7SC9 - chains CQ and DI of the 90 polymer chains in the assembly; structure by electron microscopy, 2.60 A resolution.

Chain CQ (and DI):
Molecule: Orange carotenoid-binding protein
Organism: Synechocystis sp. PCC 6803 substr. Kazusa
Notes: chain DI of this document is another copy of the same molecule, construct and numbering; everything in this record applies to it too
UniProtKB: P74102 (OCP_SYNY3); numbering as in UniProt (aligned over 1-317)
Chain sequence (317 residues; row label = number of the first residue in the row):
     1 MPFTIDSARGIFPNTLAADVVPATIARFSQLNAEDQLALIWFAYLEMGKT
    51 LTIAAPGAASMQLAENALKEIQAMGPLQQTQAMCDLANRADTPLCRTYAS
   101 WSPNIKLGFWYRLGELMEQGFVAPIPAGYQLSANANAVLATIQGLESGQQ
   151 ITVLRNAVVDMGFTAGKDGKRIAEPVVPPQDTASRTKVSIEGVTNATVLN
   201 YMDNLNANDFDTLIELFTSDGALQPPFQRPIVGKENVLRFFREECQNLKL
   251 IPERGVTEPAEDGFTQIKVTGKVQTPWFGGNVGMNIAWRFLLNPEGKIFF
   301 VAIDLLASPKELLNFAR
Not modelled in the structure: 1-9, 179-182, 314-317 (chain DI: 1-16, 180-184)
Residues lining bound ligands: beta,beta-carotene-4,4'-dione (45D): Glu34, Leu37, Ala38, Ile40, Trp41, Ala43, Tyr44, Met47, Thr52, Ile53, Ala54, Ala55, Pro56, Ala58, Ala59, Thr80, Met83, Cys84, Asn104, Leu107, Gly108, Trp110, Tyr111, Leu113, Gly114, Met117, Ile125, Pro126, Tyr129, Ile151, Leu154, Arg155, Glu174, Val176, Val177
Curated features (UniProtKB/Swiss-Prot):
  - binding site (echinenone): Glu34 to Ala38, Leu37 to Tyr44, Thr80 to Met83, Leu107 to Met117, Ile125 to Tyr129, Ile151 to Met161, Tyr201, Cys245 to Leu250, Val273 to Met284, Trp288
  - mutagenesis: Glu34 (E34A: Alters carotenoid specificity, <40% quenching, decreases stability of OCP-R, accelerates OCP-R to OCP-O reversion), Tyr44 (Y44F: Acts like wild-type; Y44S: Cannot convert to red form (OCP-R), no NPQ. Does not bind to phycobilisomes), Cys84 (C84A: <40% quenching, decreases stability of OCP-R, accelerates OCP-R to OCP-O reversion), Trp110 (W110F: Acts like wild-type; W110S: Incomplete conversion to red form (OCP-R), no NPQ), Pro126 to Tyr129 (Cannot convert to red form (OCP-R)), Pro126 (P126V: <40% quenching, decreases stability of OCP-R, accelerates OCP-R to OCP-O reversion), Tyr129 (Y129F: <40% quenching, decreases stability of OCP-R, accelerates OCP-R to OCP-O reversion), Arg155 (R155L: Able to convert to red form (OCP-R), no NPQ)

How chain CQ and chain DI interact:
Contacting residue pairs (40):
  Ala222(CQ) - Glu311(DI)
  Gln224(CQ) - Phe227(DI)
  Phe227(CQ) - Gln224(DI)
  Phe227(CQ) - Phe227(DI)
  Phe227(CQ) - Gln228(DI)  hydrogen bond (backbone-backbone)
  Phe227(CQ) - Arg229(DI)
  Phe227(CQ) - Pro230(DI)
  Gln228(CQ) - Phe227(DI)
  Arg229(CQ) - Phe227(DI)
  Arg229(CQ) - Phe278(DI)
  Arg229(CQ) - Leu313(DI)  hydrogen bond (side chain-backbone)
  Arg229(CQ) - Phe315(DI)
  Pro230(CQ) - Phe227(DI)
  Pro230(CQ) - Leu313(DI)
  Pro230(CQ) - Asn314(DI)
  Pro230(CQ) - Phe315(DI)
  Pro230(CQ) - Ala316(DI)  hydrogen bond (backbone-backbone)
  Ile231(CQ) - Ala316(DI)
  Ile231(CQ) - Arg317(DI)
  Val232(CQ) - Glu311(DI)
  Val232(CQ) - Asn314(DI)
  Phe240(CQ) - Arg317(DI)
  Glu244(CQ) - Arg317(DI)  salt bridge
  Glu261(CQ) - Pro309(DI)
  Asp262(CQ) - Pro309(DI)
  Phe264(CQ) - Pro309(DI)  hydrophobic
  Arg289(CQ) - Leu306(DI)
  Arg289(CQ) - Ala307(DI)  hydrogen bond (side chain-backbone)
  Leu291(CQ) - Ser308(DI)
  Leu291(CQ) - Pro309(DI)
  Phe299(CQ) - Ser308(DI)
  Phe300(CQ) - Ala307(DI)  hydrophobic
  Phe300(CQ) - Glu311(DI)
  Leu306(CQ) - Arg289(DI)
  Ala307(CQ) - Arg289(DI)  hydrogen bond (backbone-side chain)
  Pro309(CQ) - Glu261(DI)
  Pro309(CQ) - Phe299(DI)
  Glu311(CQ) - Asp220(DI)
  Glu311(CQ) - Val232(DI)
  Glu311(CQ) - Phe299(DI)
Also at the interface, not in a pair above, chain CQ (25 interface residues in all): Lys268, Asp304, Ser308, Leu313
Also at the interface, not in a pair above, chain DI (24 interface residues in all): Ala222, Leu291, Asp304

In short:
25 residues of chain CQ face 24 of chain DI across their interface; the contacts include 5 hydrogen bonds and
1 salt bridge. Among the polar pairs are Glu244(CQ)-Arg317(DI), Arg229(CQ)-Leu313(DI) and
Arg289(CQ)-Ala307(DI). Bound to chain CQ: beta,beta-carotene-4,4'-dione.
Both chains are Orange carotenoid-binding protein (Synechocystis sp. PCC 6803 substr. Kazusa). Entry 7SC9
(Synechocystis PCC 6803 Phycobilisome core, complex with OCP) was determined by electron microscopy together
with 7SC7, 7SCB and 7SCC from the same study.
